PDB entry 6AOU | X-ray diffraction, 1.75 A resolution | chains A and B

[Chain A]
Molecule: Hemagglutinin HA1 chain
Organism: Influenza A virus
Reference sequence: A8W891 (A8W891_9INFA); residues 11-329 here = UniProt positions 11-329
Amino-acid sequence (323 residues; row label = number of the first residue in the row):
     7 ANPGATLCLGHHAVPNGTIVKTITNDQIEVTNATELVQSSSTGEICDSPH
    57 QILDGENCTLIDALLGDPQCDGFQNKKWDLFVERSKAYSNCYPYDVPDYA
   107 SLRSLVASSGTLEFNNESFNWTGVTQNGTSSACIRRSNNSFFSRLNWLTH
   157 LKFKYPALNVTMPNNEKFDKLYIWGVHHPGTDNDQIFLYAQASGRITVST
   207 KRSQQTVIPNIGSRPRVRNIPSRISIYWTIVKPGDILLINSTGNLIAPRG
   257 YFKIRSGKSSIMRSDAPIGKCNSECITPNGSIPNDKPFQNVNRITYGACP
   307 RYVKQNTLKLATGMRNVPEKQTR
Disordered / not traced: 7-8, 326-329
Sequence notes: expression tag (7-10); variant Leu194 (Pro in A8W891)
Disulfide bonds: Cys52-Cys277, Cys64-Cys76, Cys97-Cys139, Cys281-Cys305
Covalently attached groups: N-acetylglucosamine (NAG) linked to Asn22, Asn38, Asn63, Asn133, Asn246, Asn285; glycan linked to Asn165
Residues lining bound ligands: N-acetyl-alpha-neuraminic acid (SIA): Tyr98, Gly134, Thr135, Ser136, Ser137, Asn145, Trp153, Thr155, His183, Asp190, Phe193, Leu194, Ile226, Ser228
From the paper describing this entry:
  - mutagenesis - L194P (Kd >5 uM): decreased binding to C05 IgG
  - mutagenesis - L194P: decreased binding to glycan array

[Chain B]
Molecule: Hemagglutinin HA2 chain
Organism: Influenza A virus (A/Brisbane/10/2007(H3N2))
Reference sequence: A8W891 (A8W891_9INFA); residues 1-174 here correspond to UniProt positions 330-503 (UniProt number = residue number + 329)
Amino-acid sequence (174 residues; each row starts with the number of its first residue):
     1 GIFGAIAGFIENGWEGMVDGWYGFRHQNSEGIGQAADLKSTQAAIDQING
    51 KLNRLIGKTNEKFHQIEKEFSEVEGRIQDLEKYVEDTKIDLWSYNAELLV
   101 ALENQHTIDLTDSEMNKLFEKTKKQLRENAEDMGNGCFKIYHKCDNACIG
   151 SIRNGTYDHDVYRDEALNNRFQIK
Disordered / not traced: 174
Disulfide bonds: Cys144-Cys148
Covalently attached groups: N-acetylglucosamine (NAG) linked to Asn154

[Interface between chain A and chain B]
Disulfides between the chains: Cys14(A)-Cys137(B)
Pairs across the interface (135; chain A residue first):
  Gly10(A) - Ile140(B)
  Gly10(A) - His142(B)
  Ala11(A) - Gln27(B)
  Ala11(A) - Asn28(B)
  Ala11(A) - Phe138(B)
  Ala11(A) - Lys139(B)
  Ala11(A) - Ile140(B)  hydrogen bond (backbone-backbone)
  Ala11(A) - His142(B)
  Thr12(A) - His26(B)
  Thr12(A) - Gln27(B)  hydrogen bond (backbone-backbone)
  Thr12(A) - Phe138(B)
  Leu13(A) - Phe24(B)  hydrophobic
  Leu13(A) - Arg25(B)
  Leu13(A) - His26(B)
  Leu13(A) - Thr122(B)
  Leu13(A) - Cys137(B)
  Leu13(A) - Phe138(B)  hydrogen bond (backbone-backbone)
  Leu13(A) - Ile140(B)  hydrophobic
  Leu13(A) - Ile152(B)  hydrophobic
  Cys14(A) - Trp14(B)
  Cys14(A) - Gly23(B)
  Cys14(A) - Phe24(B)
  Cys14(A) - Arg25(B)  hydrogen bond (backbone-backbone)
  Cys14(A) - Gly136(B)
  Cys14(A) - Cys137(B)  disulfide
  Leu15(A) - Ile10(B)
  Leu15(A) - Trp14(B)
  Leu15(A) - Gly23(B)
  Leu15(A) - Phe24(B)  hydrophobic
  Leu15(A) - Leu118(B)  hydrophobic
  Leu15(A) - Gly136(B)  hydrogen bond (backbone-backbone)
  Leu15(A) - Phe138(B)  hydrophobic
  Gly16(A) - Trp14(B)
  Gly16(A) - Tyr22(B)
  Gly16(A) - Gly23(B)  hydrogen bond (backbone-backbone)
  Gly16(A) - Met115(B)
  His17(A) - Ile6(B)
  His17(A) - Ile10(B)
  His17(A) - Gly13(B)
  His17(A) - Trp14(B)  hydrogen bond (backbone-backbone)
  His17(A) - Met17(B)
  His17(A) - Trp21(B)
  His17(A) - Met115(B)
  His18(A) - Gly13(B)
  His18(A) - Trp14(B)
  His18(A) - Met17(B)
  His18(A) - Gly20(B)
  His18(A) - Trp21(B)  hydrogen bond (backbone-backbone)
  Ala19(A) - Gly13(B)
  Ala19(A) - Trp14(B)  hydrogen bond (backbone-backbone)
  Ala19(A) - Glu15(B)
  Pro21(A) - Glu15(B)
  Val26(A) - Asn104(B)
  Lys27(A) - Glu97(B)
  Lys27(A) - Ala101(B)
  Lys27(A) - Asn104(B)  hydrogen bond (backbone-side chain)
  Thr28(A) - Ala101(B)
  Thr28(A) - Gln105(B)  hydrogen bond
  Thr28(A) - Ile108(B)
  Ile29(A) - Ala101(B)
  Ile29(A) - Leu102(B)
  Ile29(A) - Gln105(B)  hydrogen bond (backbone-side chain)
  Thr30(A) - Gln105(B)  hydrogen bond
  Ile34(A) - Ile108(B)  hydrophobic
  Thr40(A) - Leu52(B)
  Leu42(A) - Ile56(B)  hydrophobic
  Leu42(A) - Val100(B)  hydrophobic
  Arg109(A) - Glu67(B)  salt bridge
  Ser110(A) - His64(B)  hydrogen bond
  Ser114(A) - His64(B)
  Lys264(A) - Phe63(B)
  Ser265(A) - His64(B)
  Ser266(A) - His64(B)  hydrogen bond
  Arg269(A) - Glu67(B)  salt bridge
  Asn290(A) - Thr59(B)
  Asp291(A) - Ile56(B)
  Asp291(A) - Gly57(B)  hydrogen bond (backbone-backbone)
  Lys292(A) - Thr59(B)
  Pro293(A) - Leu55(B)
  Phe294(A) - Ala96(B)  hydrophobic
  Arg299(A) - Lys68(B)  hydrogen bond (side chain-backbone)
  Arg299(A) - Glu69(B)  salt bridge
  Arg299(A) - Glu85(B)
  Arg299(A) - Ile89(B)
  Ile300(A) - Lys68(B)
  Ile300(A) - Glu69(B)
  Thr301(A) - Gln65(B)  hydrogen bond (backbone-side chain)
  Tyr302(A) - Lys62(B)
  Tyr302(A) - Phe63(B)
  Gly303(A) - Asn60(B)
  Gly303(A) - Glu61(B)
  Gly303(A) - Lys62(B)  hydrogen bond (backbone-backbone)
  Ala304(A) - Thr59(B)
  Ala304(A) - Asn60(B)
  Ala304(A) - Glu61(B)
  Cys305(A) - Thr59(B)
  Cys305(A) - Asn60(B)  hydrogen bond (backbone-side chain)
  Pro306(A) - Thr59(B)
  Arg307(A) - Asn60(B)  hydrogen bond
  Arg307(A) - Trp92(B)
  Tyr308(A) - Ile89(B)  hydrophobic
  Val309(A) - Trp92(B)
  Val309(A) - Ser93(B)
  Lys310(A) - Ile89(B)
  Lys310(A) - Asp90(B)  salt bridge
  Lys310(A) - Ser93(B)  hydrogen bond (backbone-side chain)
  Gln311(A) - Ser93(B)  hydrogen bond (side chain-backbone)
  Gln311(A) - Glu97(B)  hydrogen bond
  Leu314(A) - Ala96(B)  hydrophobic
  Leu314(A) - Glu97(B)
  Lys315(A) - Val100(B)
  Lys315(A) - Asn104(B)  hydrogen bond (backbone-side chain)
  Leu316(A) - Leu52(B)  hydrophobic
  Leu316(A) - Leu55(B)  hydrophobic
  Leu316(A) - Val100(B)  hydrophobic
  Leu316(A) - Glu103(B)
  Leu316(A) - Asn104(B)
  Ala317(A) - Asn104(B)  hydrogen bond (backbone-side chain)
  Thr318(A) - Trp21(B)
  Thr318(A) - Ile48(B)
  Gly319(A) - Thr107(B)
  Met320(A) - Ile6(B)  hydrophobic
  Met320(A) - Trp21(B)
  Met320(A) - Tyr22(B)
  Met320(A) - Thr111(B)
  Arg321(A) - Ala7(B)
  Val323(A) - Glu11(B)
  Val323(A) - Asn12(B)
  Val323(A) - Gly13(B)  hydrogen bond (backbone-backbone)
  Pro324(A) - Asn12(B)
  Pro324(A) - Glu15(B)
  Glu325(A) - Asn12(B)
  Glu325(A) - Gly13(B)
  Glu325(A) - Trp14(B)
  Glu325(A) - Glu15(B)  hydrogen bond (side chain-backbone)
Also at the interface, not in a pair above, chain A (61 interface residues in all): Val20, Val36, His56, Ala113, Ile267, Glu280
Also at the interface, not in a pair above, chain B (67 interface residues in all): Lys88, Leu98, Leu99, Phe119, Met133, Lys143, Cys144, Ile149

[Summary]
Chain A and chain B form an interface of 61 and 67 residues respectively, with 1 disulfide bond, 28 hydrogen
bonds and 4 salt bridges. Polar contacts include Arg109(A)-Glu67(B), Arg269(A)-Glu67(B) and
Arg299(A)-Glu69(B). From the paper: L194P of chain A reduces binding to C05 IgG; L194P of chain A reduces
binding to glycan array.
Here chain A is Hemagglutinin HA1 chain (Influenza A virus) and chain B is Hemagglutinin HA2 chain (Influenza
A virus (A/Brisbane/10/2007(H3N2))). Entry 6AOU (Crystal structure of the A/Brisbane/10/2007 (H3N2) influenza
virus hemagglutinin in complex with 3'-SLNLN) was determined by X-ray diffraction, deposited together with
6AOP, 6AOQ, 6AOR, 6AOS, 6AOT and 6AOV.
